Entry 8YRP (electron microscopy, 3.64 A resolution); this record covers chains B and o of the 5 polymer chains in the assembly.

[Chain B]
Name: Spike glycoprotein
Source organism: Severe acute respiratory syndrome coronavirus 2
Reference sequence: P0DTC2 (SPIKE_SARS2); aligned to UniProt positions 14-1206 over residues 14-1206 (the alignment contains insertions or deletions, so no single offset holds)
Amino-acid sequence (1259 residues; numbered -5 to 1253; the number before each row is that of its first residue; numbers below 1 keep their minus sign (Met-5 is residue -5)):
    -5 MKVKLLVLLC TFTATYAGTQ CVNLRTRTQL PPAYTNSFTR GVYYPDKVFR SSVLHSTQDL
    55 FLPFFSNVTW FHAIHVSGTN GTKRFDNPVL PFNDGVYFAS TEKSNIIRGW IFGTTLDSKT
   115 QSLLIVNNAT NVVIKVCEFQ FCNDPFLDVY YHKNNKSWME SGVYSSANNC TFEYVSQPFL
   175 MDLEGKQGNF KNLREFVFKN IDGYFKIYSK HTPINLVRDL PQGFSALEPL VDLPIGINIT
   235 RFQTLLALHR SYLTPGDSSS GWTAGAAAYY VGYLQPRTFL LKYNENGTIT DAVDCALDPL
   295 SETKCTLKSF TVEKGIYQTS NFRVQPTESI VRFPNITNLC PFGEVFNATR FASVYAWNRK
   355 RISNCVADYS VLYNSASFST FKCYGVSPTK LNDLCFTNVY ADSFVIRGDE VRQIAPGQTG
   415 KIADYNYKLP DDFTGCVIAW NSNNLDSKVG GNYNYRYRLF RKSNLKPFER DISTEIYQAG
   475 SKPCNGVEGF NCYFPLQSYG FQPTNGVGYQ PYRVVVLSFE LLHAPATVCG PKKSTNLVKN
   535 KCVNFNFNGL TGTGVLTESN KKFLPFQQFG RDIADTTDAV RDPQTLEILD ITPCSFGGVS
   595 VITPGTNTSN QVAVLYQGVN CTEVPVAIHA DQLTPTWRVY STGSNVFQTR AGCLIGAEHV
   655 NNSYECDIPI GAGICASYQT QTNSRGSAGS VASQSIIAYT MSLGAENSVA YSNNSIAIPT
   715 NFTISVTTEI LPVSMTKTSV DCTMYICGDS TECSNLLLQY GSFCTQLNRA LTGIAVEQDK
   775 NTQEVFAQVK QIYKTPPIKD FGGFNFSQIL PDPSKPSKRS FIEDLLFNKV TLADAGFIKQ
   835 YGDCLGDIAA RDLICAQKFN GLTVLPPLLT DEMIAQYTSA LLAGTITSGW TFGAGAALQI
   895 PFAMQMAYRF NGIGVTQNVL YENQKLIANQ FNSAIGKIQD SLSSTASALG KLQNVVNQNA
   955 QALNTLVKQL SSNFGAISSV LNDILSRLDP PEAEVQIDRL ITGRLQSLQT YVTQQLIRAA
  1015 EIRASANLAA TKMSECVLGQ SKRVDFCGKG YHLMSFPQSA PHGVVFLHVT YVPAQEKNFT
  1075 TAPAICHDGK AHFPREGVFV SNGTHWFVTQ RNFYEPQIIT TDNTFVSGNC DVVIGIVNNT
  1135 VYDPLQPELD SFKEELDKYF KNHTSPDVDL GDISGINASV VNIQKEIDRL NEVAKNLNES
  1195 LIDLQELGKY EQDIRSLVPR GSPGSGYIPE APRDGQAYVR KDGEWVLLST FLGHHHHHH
Not modelled in the structure: -5 to 13, 67-80, 145-153, 175-184, 246-259, 620-630, 674-688, 806-808, 827-851, 908-909, 1134-1253
Differences from the reference sequence: expression tag (-5 to 13, 1207-1253); variant Arg19 (Thr in P0DTC2), Asp142 (Gly in P0DTC2), Gly156 (Arg158 in P0DTC2), Arg450 (Leu452 in P0DTC2), Lys476 (Thr478 in P0DTC2), Gly612 (Asp614 in P0DTC2), Arg679 (Pro681 in P0DTC2), Gly680 (Arg682 in P0DTC2), Ser681 (Arg683 in P0DTC2), Gly683 (Arg685 in P0DTC2), Asn948 (Asp950 in P0DTC2), Pro984 (Lys986 in P0DTC2), Pro985 (Val987 in P0DTC2)
UniProt features mapped onto this chain:
  - glycosylation: Asn17 (N-linked (GlcNAc...) (complex) asparagine), Asn61 (N-linked (GlcNAc...) (hybrid) asparagine), Asn74 (N-linked (GlcNAc...) (complex) asparagine), Asn122 (N-linked (GlcNAc...) (hybrid) asparagine), Asn149 (N-linked (GlcNAc...) (complex) asparagine), Thr676 (O-linked (GlcNAc...) threonine)
Disulfides: Cys15-Cys136, Cys131-Cys164, Cys289-Cys299, Cys334-Cys359, Cys377-Cys430, Cys389-Cys523, Cys478-Cys486, Cys536-Cys588, Cys615-Cys647, Cys660-Cys669, Cys736-Cys758, Cys741-Cys747, Cys1030-Cys1041, Cys1080-Cys1124

[Chain o]
Name: JM-1A Light Chain
Source organism: Homo sapiens
Amino-acid sequence (105 residues; numbered 1 to 105; the number before each row is that of its first residue):
     1 DIQLTQSPSS LSVSVGDRVT ITCRASQAIS NSLAWYQQKP GKAPKLLLYA ASTLESGVPS
    61 RFSGSGSGTD FTLTISSLQP EDFATYYCQH YYSTPFFGGG TKVEI
Disulfides: Cys23-Cys88

[Chain B / chain o interface]
Residue-residue contacts - 29 pairs, chain B then chain o:
  Asp403(B) - Gly57(o)
  Glu404(B) - Ser56(o)  hydrogen bond
  Thr413(B) - Leu54(o)
  Thr413(B) - Ser60(o)
  Gly414(B) - Leu54(o)
  Lys415(B) - Tyr49(o)
  Lys415(B) - Thr53(o)
  Lys415(B) - Leu54(o)  hydrogen bond (backbone-backbone)
  Tyr419(B) - Ala50(o)  hydrogen bond (side chain-backbone)
  Tyr419(B) - Ala51(o)
  Tyr419(B) - Thr53(o)
  Leu453(B) - Tyr49(o)  hydrophobic
  Leu453(B) - Ala50(o)
  Phe454(B) - Ala50(o)  hydrophobic
  Phe454(B) - Tyr91(o)
  Arg455(B) - Asn31(o)
  Lys456(B) - Asn31(o)
  Tyr471(B) - Asn31(o)  hydrogen bond
  Ala473(B) - Ser32(o)  hydrogen bond (backbone-side chain)
  Ala473(B) - Tyr91(o)
  Ala473(B) - Tyr92(o)
  Gly474(B) - Tyr92(o)
  Ser475(B) - Tyr92(o)
  Phe484(B) - Ser93(o)
  Phe484(B) - Pro95(o)
  Asn485(B) - Tyr91(o)  hydrogen bond (side chain-backbone)
  Asn485(B) - Tyr92(o)  hydrogen bond (side chain-backbone)
  Asn485(B) - Ser93(o)  hydrogen bond (side chain-backbone)
  Tyr487(B) - Tyr91(o)
Other interface residues (no listed pair), chain B (18 interface residues in all): Tyr451
Other interface residues (no listed pair), chain o (15 interface residues in all): Thr94

[In short]
The interface between chain B and chain o involves 18 residues on one side and 15 on the other, with 8
hydrogen bonds. Among the polar pairs are Glu404(B)-Ser56(o), Tyr419(B)-Ala50(o) and Tyr471(B)-Asn31(o).
Here chain B is Spike glycoprotein (Severe acute respiratory syndrome coronavirus 2) and chain o is JM-1A
Light Chain (Homo sapiens). Entry 8YRP (SARS-CoV-2 Delta Spike in complex with JM-1A) was determined by
electron microscopy, deposited together with 8X0X, 8X0Y, 8YRO and 8YZ5.
